PDB entry 6SIC | electron microscopy, 3.52 A resolution | chains H and V of the 35 polymer chains in the assembly

# Chain H
Molecule: CRISPR-associated protein, Cmr3 family
From: Sulfolobus islandicus REY15A
UniProtKB: F0NDX1 (F0NDX1_SULIR); residues 1-313 here = UniProt positions 1-313
Sequence (313 residues; each row starts with the number of its first residue):
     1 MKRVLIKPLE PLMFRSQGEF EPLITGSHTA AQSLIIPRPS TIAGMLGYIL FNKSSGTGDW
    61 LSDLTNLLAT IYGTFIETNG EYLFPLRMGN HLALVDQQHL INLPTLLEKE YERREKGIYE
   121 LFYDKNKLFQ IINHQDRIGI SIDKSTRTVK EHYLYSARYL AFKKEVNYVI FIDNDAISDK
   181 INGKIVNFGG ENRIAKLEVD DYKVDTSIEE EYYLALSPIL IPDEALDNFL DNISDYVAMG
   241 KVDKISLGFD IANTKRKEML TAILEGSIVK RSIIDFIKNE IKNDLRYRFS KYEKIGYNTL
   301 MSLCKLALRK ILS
Unresolved in the structure: 1

# Chain V
Molecule: crRNA
From: Sulfolobus islandicus REY15A
Sequence (51 nucleotides; numbered 1 to 51; the number before each row is that of its first residue):
     1 AUUGAAAGUU CAAAGCUUAG AUACCCUGGA GGGAAACCAG ACUUAACACC A
Unresolved in the structure: 49-51
Differences from the reference sequence: conflict A1 (C2068518 in 323473489), U3 (G2068520 in 323473489)

# How chain H and chain V interact
Residue-residue contacts (54):
  Arg-15(H) with U3(V), hydrogen bond to the base; G4(V), salt bridge to the phosphate
  Ser-16(H) with U3(V), base contact
  Gln-17(H) with U3(V), base contact
  Arg-38(H) with U3(V), base contact
  Ser-40(H) with U2(V), phosphate contact; U3(V), hydrogen bond to the phosphate
  Thr-41(H) with U2(V), sugar contact; U3(V), hydrogen bond to the phosphate
  Gly-44(H) with A1(V), hydrogen bond to the sugar; U2(V), sugar contact
  Met-45(H) with U2(V), base contact
  Gly-47(H) with A1(V), hydrogen bond to the sugar
  Tyr-48(H) with A1(V), hydrogen bond to the sugar; U2(V), base contact
  Phe-51(H) with A1(V), stacking on the base
  Trp-60(H) with A1(V), sugar contact
  Leu-64(H) with A1(V), sugar contact
  Ile-138(H) with U9(V), phosphate contact
  Gly-139(H) with U9(V), phosphate contact
  Ile-140(H) with A7(V), hydrogen bond to the sugar; G8(V), phosphate contact; U9(V), hydrogen bond to the phosphate; U10(V), sugar contact
  Ser-141(H) with A7(V), phosphate contact; G8(V), phosphate contact
  Ile-142(H) with G8(V), hydrogen bond to the phosphate; U10(V), sugar contact
  Lys-144(H) with G8(V), salt bridge to the phosphate
  Arg-147(H) with C11(V), sugar contact
  Thr-148(H) with U10(V), sugar contact; C11(V), sugar contact
  Val-149(H) with U10(V), base contact
  Tyr-155(H) with A7(V), base contact
  Asn-187(H) with U2(V), base contact
  Phe-188(H) with U2(V), base contact
  Gly-189(H) with U2(V), sugar contact
  Gly-190(H) with G4(V), phosphate contact; A5(V), phosphate contact
  Glu-191(H) with A5(V), phosphate contact; A6(V), hydrogen bond to the base
  Asn-192(H) with A5(V), hydrogen bond to the phosphate; A6(V), phosphate contact
  Ser-246(H) with U3(V), base contact
  Leu-247(H) with U3(V), phosphate contact
  Gly-248(H) with U3(V), sugar contact
  Phe-249(H) with U2(V), sugar contact; U3(V), hydrogen bond to the phosphate; G4(V), stacking on the base
  Asp-250(H) with U2(V), phosphate contact
  Ile-251(H) with A1(V), base contact; U2(V), hydrogen bond to the phosphate
  Ala-252(H) with A1(V), base contact
  Lys-257(H) with U2(V), salt bridge to the phosphate
Interface residues without a listed pair, chain H (41 interface residues in all): Leu-67, Tyr-153, Leu-154, Arg-256

# Overview
The interface between chain H and chain V involves 41 residues on one side and 11 on the other, with 13
hydrogen bonds, 3 salt bridges and 2 aromatic stacking contacts. Among the polar pairs are Arg-15(H)/U3(V),
Glu-191(H)/A6(V) and Gly-44(H)/A1(V).
Chain H is CRISPR-associated protein, Cmr3 family and chain V is crRNA, both from Sulfolobus islandicus
REY15A; the structure, Cryo-EM structure of the Type III-B Cmr-beta bound to cognate target RNA, was
determined by electron microscopy, deposited together with 6S6B, 6S8B, 6S8E, 6S91, 6SH8 and 6SHB.
